Entry 6N38 (electron microscopy, 3.70 A resolution); this record covers chains G and E of the 11 polymer chains in the assembly.

# Chain G
Molecule: Putative type VI secretion protein
Source organism: Escherichia coli O44:H18 (strain 042 / EAEC)
UniProtKB: D3GUX4 (D3GUX4_ECO44); residues 64-366 here correspond to UniProt positions 31-333 (UniProt number = residue number - 33)
Chain sequence (303 residues; each row starts with the number of its first residue):
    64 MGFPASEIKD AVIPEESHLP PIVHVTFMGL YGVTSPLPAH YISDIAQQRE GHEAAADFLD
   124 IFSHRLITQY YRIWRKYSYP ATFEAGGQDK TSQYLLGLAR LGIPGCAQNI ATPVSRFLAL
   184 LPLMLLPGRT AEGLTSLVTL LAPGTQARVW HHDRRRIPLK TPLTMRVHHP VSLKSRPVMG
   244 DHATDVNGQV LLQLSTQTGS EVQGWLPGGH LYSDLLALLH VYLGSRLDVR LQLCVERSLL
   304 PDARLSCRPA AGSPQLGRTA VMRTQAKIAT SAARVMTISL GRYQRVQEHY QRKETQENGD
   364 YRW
Unresolved in the structure: 64-121, 331-335
What the authors report for this chain:
  - mutagenesis - M228R/L236R/M242R, L308R/L319R/M325R: unchanged binding to Putative type VI secretion protein

# Chain E
Molecule: Putative type VI secretion protein
Source organism: Escherichia coli O44:H18 (strain 042 / EAEC)
Notes: fragment: neck and shoulder domains
UniProtKB: D3GU39 (D3GU39_ECO44); numbering as in UniProt (aligned over 1-316)
Chain sequence (322 residues; row label = number of the first residue in the row):
     1 MKIYRPLWED GAFLMPQQFQ QQAAWDVHLA DSVARMGLAH PWGVVAAEFD DSLLPLSRLN
    61 ATRLIVRFPD GTLIDTERAD NLPPVCDLST VSDRSLVDIV LALPLLNANG GNLDNGSESE
   121 RPRRWKSERV NVQELAGHEQ SEVAVLRHNL TLRMAHQENA AWLTCPVTRL VRDAQGQWCR
   181 DPRFIPPLLT LSASPSLMTE LAELLHHLQA RRQRLMSMRR ENNARLADFA VADVSLFWLL
   241 NALNSAEPVL KELLDMPYRH PELLYRELAR LAGSLLTFSL EHNVDAVPAY HHETPENVFP
   301 PLLSLLNRLL EASLPSHHHH HH
Unresolved in the structure: 220-231, 314-322
Sequence notes: expression tag (317-322)

# How chain G and chain E interact
Contacting residue pairs (12):
  Val230(G) - Glu134(E)
  Val230(G) - Ser141(E)
  Leu236(G) - Leu14(E)  hydrophobic
  Leu236(G) - Pro16(E)  hydrophobic
  Arg239(G) - Phe13(E)
  Arg239(G) - Met15(E)
  Pro240(G) - Leu14(E)  hydrogen bond (backbone-backbone)
  Val241(G) - Gly11(E)
  Val241(G) - Ala12(E)
  Val241(G) - Phe13(E)  hydrophobic
  Met242(G) - Asp10(E)
  Met242(G) - Gly11(E)
Also at the interface, not in a pair above, chain G (9 interface residues in all): Leu226, His231, His245
Also at the interface, not in a pair above, chain E (10 interface residues in all): Glu139

# In short
9 residues of chain G and 10 residues of chain E are in contact, with 1 hydrogen bond. Its one hydrogen bond,
Pro240(G)-Leu14(E), is backbone to backbone. The paper reports that M228R/L236R/M242R and L308R/L319R/M325R of
chain G leave binding to Putative type VI secretion protein unchanged.
Chain G is Putative type VI secretion protein and chain E is Putative type VI secretion protein, both from
Escherichia coli O44:H18 (strain 042 / EAEC); the structure, Structure of the type VI secretion system
TssK-TssF-TssG baseplate subcomplex revealed by cryo-electron microscopy - full ..., was determined by
electron microscopy.
